PDB entry 4KL9 | X-ray diffraction, 1.39 A resolution | chain A

Chain A:
Molecule: Dihydrofolate reductase
From: Mycobacterium tuberculosis
Notes: EC 1.5.1.3
UniProtKB: P0A546 (DYR_MYCTU); numbering as in UniProt (aligned over 1-159)
Chain sequence (179 residues; row label = number of the first residue in the row; numbers below 1 keep their minus sign (Met-19 is residue -19)):
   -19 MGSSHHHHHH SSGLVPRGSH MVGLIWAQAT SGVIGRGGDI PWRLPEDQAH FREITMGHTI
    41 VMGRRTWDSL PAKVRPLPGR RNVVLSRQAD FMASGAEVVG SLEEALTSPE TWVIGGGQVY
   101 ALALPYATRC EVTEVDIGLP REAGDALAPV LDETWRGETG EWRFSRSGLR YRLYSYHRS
Disordered / not traced: -19 to -1
Sequence notes: expression tag (-19 to 0)
Ligand contacts:
  - NADPH (NDP; NADPH dihydro-nicotinamide-adenine-dinucleotide phosphate): Trp6, Ala7, Ile14, Gly15, Arg16, Gly18, Asp19, Ile20, Trp22, Gly43, Arg44, Arg45, Thr46, Ser49, Leu65, Ser66, Arg67, Gln68, Gly80, Ile94, Gly95, Gly96, Gly97, Gln98, Val99, Tyr100, Leu102, Ala126
  - 3,6,9,12,15,18-hexaoxaicosane-1,20-diol (P33): Gln8, Thr10, Ser11, Gly12, Arg121, Leu127, Ala128, Pro129, Val130

In short:
Chain A binds NADPH and 3,6,9,12,15,18-hexaoxaicosane-1,20-diol.
Chain A is Dihydrofolate reductase (Mycobacterium tuberculosis); the structure, Crystal structure of
dihydrofolate reductase from Mycobacterium tuberculosis in the space group C2, was determined by X-ray
diffraction together with 4KLX, 4KM0, 4KM2 and 4KNE from the same study.
